PDB entry 4YP3 | X-ray diffraction, 1.89 A resolution | chains A and T of the 3 polymer chains in the assembly

# Chain A
Protein: DNA polymerase eta
Source organism: Homo sapiens
Notes: EC 2.7.7.7
UniProt: Q9Y253 (POLH_HUMAN); numbering as in UniProt (aligned over 1-432)
Amino-acid sequence (435 residues; each row starts with the number of its first residue; numbers below 1 keep their minus sign (Gly-2 is residue -2)):
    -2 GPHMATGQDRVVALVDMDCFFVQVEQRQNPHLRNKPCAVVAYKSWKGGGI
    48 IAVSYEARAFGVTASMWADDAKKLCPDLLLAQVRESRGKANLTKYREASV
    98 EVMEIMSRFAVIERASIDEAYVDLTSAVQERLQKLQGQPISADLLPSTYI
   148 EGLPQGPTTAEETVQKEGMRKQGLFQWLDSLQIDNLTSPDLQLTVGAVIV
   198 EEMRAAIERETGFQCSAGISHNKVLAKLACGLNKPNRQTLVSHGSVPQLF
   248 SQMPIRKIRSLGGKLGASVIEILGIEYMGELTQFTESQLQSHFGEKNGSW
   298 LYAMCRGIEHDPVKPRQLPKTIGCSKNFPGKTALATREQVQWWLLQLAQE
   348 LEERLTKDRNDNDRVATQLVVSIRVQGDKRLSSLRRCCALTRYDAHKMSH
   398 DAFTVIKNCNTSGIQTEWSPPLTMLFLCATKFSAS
Not modelled in the structure: 153-159, 375-378
Sequence notes: expression tag (-2 to 0); engineered mutation Ala38 (Gln in Q9Y253), Ala61 (Arg in Q9Y253)
Curated features (UniProtKB/Swiss-Prot):
  - binding site (Mg(2+)): Asp13, Met14, Asp115, Glu116
  - binding site (Mn(2+)): Asp13, Met14, Asp115, Glu116
Metal / ion sites: Ca2+ site 1: Asp13, Met14, Asp115 (together with 2'-deoxycytidine-5'-triphosphate); Ca2+ site 2: Asp13, Asp115, Glu116 (together with 2'-deoxycytidine-5'-triphosphate) (shared with 1 residue of chain P)
Small-molecule neighbours: 2'-deoxycytidine-5'-triphosphate (DCP): Asp13, Met14, Asp15, Cys16, Phe17, Phe18, Ile48, Ala49, Tyr52, Arg55, Ile114, Asp115, Lys231
What the authors report for this chain:
  - mutagenesis - Q38A/R61A: decreased catalytic activity on dCTP incorporation opposite 8-oxoG
  - mutagenesis - Q38A/R61A (16-fold), R61A: decreased catalytic activity on 2'-deoxycytidine-5'-triphosphate
  - mutagenesis - Q38A/R61A (5.9-fold): decreased catalytic activity on dCTP insertion opposite G

# Chain T
Molecule: 12-nt DNA strand
Sequence (12 nucleotides; numbered 1 to 12; the number before each row is that of its first residue):
     1 CATGATGACGCT
Not modelled in the structure: 1-2
Modified residues: 8OG (8-oxo-2'-deoxy-guanosine-5'-monophosphate) at position 4

# Chain A / chain T interface
Residue-residue contacts (31):
  Tyr39(A) - 8OG_4(T)  phosphate contact
  Tyr39(A) - DA5(T)  hydrogen bond to the phosphate
  Trp42(A) - DT3(T)  stacking on the base
  Ile48(A) - 8OG_4(T)  base contact
  Trp64(A) - DT3(T)  sugar contact
  Lys86(A) - DT6(T)  salt bridge to the phosphate
  Leu89(A) - DA5(T)  phosphate contact
  Leu89(A) - DT6(T)  phosphate contact
  Arg93(A) - DT6(T)  salt bridge to the phosphate
  Arg93(A) - DG7(T)  salt bridge to the phosphate
  Lys311(A) - DC9(T)  phosphate contact
  Arg313(A) - DA8(T)  phosphate contact
  Arg313(A) - DC9(T)  salt bridge to the phosphate
  Pro316(A) - DA8(T)  phosphate contact
  Lys317(A) - DA8(T)  hydrogen bond to the phosphate
  Lys317(A) - DC9(T)  salt bridge to the phosphate
  Thr318(A) - DG7(T)  sugar contact
  Thr318(A) - DA8(T)  hydrogen bond to the phosphate
  Ile319(A) - DG7(T)  phosphate contact
  Gly320(A) - DT6(T)  sugar contact
  Gly320(A) - DG7(T)  hydrogen bond to the phosphate
  Cys321(A) - DT6(T)  phosphate contact
  Ser322(A) - DA5(T)  sugar contact
  Ser322(A) - DT6(T)  hydrogen bond to the phosphate
  Lys323(A) - DA5(T)  salt bridge to the phosphate
  Asn324(A) - 8OG_4(T)  hydrogen bond to the phosphate
  Asn324(A) - DA5(T)  hydrogen bond to the phosphate
  Pro326(A) - DT3(T)  sugar contact
  Pro326(A) - 8OG_4(T)  phosphate contact
  Arg351(A) - DT6(T)  salt bridge to the phosphate
  Arg351(A) - DG7(T)  salt bridge to the phosphate
Interface residues without a listed pair, chain A (27 interface residues in all): Ala87, Arg111, Leu315, Gly327, Lys328, Thr329, Glu347

# Overview
27 residues of chain A face 7 of chain T across their interface, with 7 hydrogen bonds, 8 salt bridges and 1
aromatic stacking contact. Polar pairs include Tyr39(A)-DA5(T), Lys317(A)-DA8(T) and Thr318(A)-DA8(T). The
paper reports that Q38A/R61A and R61A of chain A reduce catalytic activity on
2'-deoxycytidine-5'-triphosphate; Q38A/R61A of chain A reduce catalytic activity on dCTP incorporation
opposite 8-oxoG.
Chain A is DNA polymerase eta (Homo sapiens) and chain T is a 12-nt DNA strand; the structure, Mutant Human
DNA Polymerase Eta Q38A/R61A Inserting dCTP Opposite an 8-Oxoguanine Lesion, was determined by X-ray
diffraction (same publication as 4YQW, 4YR0, 4YR2 and 4YR3).
